PDB entry 2VW0 | X-ray diffraction, 2.30 A resolution | chain A

Chain A:
Name: Sialidase B
Source organism: Streptococcus pneumoniae
Notes: EC 3.2.1.18
Reference sequence: Q54727 (NANB_STRPN); residue numbers follow UniProt; this construct covers 1-697
Sequence (697 residues; each row starts with the number of its first residue):
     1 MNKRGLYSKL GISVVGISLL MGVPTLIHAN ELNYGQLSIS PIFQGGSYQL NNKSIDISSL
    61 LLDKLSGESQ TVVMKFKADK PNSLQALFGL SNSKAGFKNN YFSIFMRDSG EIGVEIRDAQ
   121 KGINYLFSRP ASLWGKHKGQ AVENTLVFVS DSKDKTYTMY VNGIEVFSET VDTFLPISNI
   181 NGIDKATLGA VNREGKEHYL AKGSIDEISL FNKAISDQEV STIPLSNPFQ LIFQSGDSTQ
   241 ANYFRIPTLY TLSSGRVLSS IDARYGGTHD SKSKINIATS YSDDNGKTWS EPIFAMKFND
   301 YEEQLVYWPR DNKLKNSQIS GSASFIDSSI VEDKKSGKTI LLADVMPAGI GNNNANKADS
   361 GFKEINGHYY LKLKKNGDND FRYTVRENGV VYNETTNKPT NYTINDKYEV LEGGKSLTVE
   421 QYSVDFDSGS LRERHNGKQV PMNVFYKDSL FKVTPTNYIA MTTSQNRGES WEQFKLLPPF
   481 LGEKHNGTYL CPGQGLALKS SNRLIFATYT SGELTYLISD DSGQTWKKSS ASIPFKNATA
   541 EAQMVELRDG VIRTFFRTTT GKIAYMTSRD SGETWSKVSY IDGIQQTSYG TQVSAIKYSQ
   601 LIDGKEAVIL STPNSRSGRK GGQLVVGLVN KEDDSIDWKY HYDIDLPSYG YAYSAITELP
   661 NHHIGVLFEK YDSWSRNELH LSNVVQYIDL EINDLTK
Disordered / not traced: 1-39, 697
UniProt features mapped onto this chain:
  - active site: Asp270 (Proton acceptor), Glu541, Tyr653 (Nucleophile)
  - binding site (substrate): Arg245, Arg557, Arg619

In short:
Curated annotation (UniProt) lists 3 active-site residues and 3 substrate-binding residues.
Chain A is Sialidase B (Streptococcus pneumoniae); the structure, Crystal structure of the NanB sialidase from
Streptococcus pneumoniae, was determined by X-ray diffraction (same publication as 2VW1 and 2VW2).
